PDB entry 8JUU | electron microscopy, 3.80 A resolution | chains B and R of the 16 polymer chains in the assembly

[Chain B]
Name: LDL receptor related protein 2
Organism: Rattus norvegicus
UniProtKB: A0A0G2K9W7 (A0A0G2K9W7_RAT); numbering as in UniProt (aligned over 1-4660)
Sequence (4660 residues; each row starts with the number of its first residue):
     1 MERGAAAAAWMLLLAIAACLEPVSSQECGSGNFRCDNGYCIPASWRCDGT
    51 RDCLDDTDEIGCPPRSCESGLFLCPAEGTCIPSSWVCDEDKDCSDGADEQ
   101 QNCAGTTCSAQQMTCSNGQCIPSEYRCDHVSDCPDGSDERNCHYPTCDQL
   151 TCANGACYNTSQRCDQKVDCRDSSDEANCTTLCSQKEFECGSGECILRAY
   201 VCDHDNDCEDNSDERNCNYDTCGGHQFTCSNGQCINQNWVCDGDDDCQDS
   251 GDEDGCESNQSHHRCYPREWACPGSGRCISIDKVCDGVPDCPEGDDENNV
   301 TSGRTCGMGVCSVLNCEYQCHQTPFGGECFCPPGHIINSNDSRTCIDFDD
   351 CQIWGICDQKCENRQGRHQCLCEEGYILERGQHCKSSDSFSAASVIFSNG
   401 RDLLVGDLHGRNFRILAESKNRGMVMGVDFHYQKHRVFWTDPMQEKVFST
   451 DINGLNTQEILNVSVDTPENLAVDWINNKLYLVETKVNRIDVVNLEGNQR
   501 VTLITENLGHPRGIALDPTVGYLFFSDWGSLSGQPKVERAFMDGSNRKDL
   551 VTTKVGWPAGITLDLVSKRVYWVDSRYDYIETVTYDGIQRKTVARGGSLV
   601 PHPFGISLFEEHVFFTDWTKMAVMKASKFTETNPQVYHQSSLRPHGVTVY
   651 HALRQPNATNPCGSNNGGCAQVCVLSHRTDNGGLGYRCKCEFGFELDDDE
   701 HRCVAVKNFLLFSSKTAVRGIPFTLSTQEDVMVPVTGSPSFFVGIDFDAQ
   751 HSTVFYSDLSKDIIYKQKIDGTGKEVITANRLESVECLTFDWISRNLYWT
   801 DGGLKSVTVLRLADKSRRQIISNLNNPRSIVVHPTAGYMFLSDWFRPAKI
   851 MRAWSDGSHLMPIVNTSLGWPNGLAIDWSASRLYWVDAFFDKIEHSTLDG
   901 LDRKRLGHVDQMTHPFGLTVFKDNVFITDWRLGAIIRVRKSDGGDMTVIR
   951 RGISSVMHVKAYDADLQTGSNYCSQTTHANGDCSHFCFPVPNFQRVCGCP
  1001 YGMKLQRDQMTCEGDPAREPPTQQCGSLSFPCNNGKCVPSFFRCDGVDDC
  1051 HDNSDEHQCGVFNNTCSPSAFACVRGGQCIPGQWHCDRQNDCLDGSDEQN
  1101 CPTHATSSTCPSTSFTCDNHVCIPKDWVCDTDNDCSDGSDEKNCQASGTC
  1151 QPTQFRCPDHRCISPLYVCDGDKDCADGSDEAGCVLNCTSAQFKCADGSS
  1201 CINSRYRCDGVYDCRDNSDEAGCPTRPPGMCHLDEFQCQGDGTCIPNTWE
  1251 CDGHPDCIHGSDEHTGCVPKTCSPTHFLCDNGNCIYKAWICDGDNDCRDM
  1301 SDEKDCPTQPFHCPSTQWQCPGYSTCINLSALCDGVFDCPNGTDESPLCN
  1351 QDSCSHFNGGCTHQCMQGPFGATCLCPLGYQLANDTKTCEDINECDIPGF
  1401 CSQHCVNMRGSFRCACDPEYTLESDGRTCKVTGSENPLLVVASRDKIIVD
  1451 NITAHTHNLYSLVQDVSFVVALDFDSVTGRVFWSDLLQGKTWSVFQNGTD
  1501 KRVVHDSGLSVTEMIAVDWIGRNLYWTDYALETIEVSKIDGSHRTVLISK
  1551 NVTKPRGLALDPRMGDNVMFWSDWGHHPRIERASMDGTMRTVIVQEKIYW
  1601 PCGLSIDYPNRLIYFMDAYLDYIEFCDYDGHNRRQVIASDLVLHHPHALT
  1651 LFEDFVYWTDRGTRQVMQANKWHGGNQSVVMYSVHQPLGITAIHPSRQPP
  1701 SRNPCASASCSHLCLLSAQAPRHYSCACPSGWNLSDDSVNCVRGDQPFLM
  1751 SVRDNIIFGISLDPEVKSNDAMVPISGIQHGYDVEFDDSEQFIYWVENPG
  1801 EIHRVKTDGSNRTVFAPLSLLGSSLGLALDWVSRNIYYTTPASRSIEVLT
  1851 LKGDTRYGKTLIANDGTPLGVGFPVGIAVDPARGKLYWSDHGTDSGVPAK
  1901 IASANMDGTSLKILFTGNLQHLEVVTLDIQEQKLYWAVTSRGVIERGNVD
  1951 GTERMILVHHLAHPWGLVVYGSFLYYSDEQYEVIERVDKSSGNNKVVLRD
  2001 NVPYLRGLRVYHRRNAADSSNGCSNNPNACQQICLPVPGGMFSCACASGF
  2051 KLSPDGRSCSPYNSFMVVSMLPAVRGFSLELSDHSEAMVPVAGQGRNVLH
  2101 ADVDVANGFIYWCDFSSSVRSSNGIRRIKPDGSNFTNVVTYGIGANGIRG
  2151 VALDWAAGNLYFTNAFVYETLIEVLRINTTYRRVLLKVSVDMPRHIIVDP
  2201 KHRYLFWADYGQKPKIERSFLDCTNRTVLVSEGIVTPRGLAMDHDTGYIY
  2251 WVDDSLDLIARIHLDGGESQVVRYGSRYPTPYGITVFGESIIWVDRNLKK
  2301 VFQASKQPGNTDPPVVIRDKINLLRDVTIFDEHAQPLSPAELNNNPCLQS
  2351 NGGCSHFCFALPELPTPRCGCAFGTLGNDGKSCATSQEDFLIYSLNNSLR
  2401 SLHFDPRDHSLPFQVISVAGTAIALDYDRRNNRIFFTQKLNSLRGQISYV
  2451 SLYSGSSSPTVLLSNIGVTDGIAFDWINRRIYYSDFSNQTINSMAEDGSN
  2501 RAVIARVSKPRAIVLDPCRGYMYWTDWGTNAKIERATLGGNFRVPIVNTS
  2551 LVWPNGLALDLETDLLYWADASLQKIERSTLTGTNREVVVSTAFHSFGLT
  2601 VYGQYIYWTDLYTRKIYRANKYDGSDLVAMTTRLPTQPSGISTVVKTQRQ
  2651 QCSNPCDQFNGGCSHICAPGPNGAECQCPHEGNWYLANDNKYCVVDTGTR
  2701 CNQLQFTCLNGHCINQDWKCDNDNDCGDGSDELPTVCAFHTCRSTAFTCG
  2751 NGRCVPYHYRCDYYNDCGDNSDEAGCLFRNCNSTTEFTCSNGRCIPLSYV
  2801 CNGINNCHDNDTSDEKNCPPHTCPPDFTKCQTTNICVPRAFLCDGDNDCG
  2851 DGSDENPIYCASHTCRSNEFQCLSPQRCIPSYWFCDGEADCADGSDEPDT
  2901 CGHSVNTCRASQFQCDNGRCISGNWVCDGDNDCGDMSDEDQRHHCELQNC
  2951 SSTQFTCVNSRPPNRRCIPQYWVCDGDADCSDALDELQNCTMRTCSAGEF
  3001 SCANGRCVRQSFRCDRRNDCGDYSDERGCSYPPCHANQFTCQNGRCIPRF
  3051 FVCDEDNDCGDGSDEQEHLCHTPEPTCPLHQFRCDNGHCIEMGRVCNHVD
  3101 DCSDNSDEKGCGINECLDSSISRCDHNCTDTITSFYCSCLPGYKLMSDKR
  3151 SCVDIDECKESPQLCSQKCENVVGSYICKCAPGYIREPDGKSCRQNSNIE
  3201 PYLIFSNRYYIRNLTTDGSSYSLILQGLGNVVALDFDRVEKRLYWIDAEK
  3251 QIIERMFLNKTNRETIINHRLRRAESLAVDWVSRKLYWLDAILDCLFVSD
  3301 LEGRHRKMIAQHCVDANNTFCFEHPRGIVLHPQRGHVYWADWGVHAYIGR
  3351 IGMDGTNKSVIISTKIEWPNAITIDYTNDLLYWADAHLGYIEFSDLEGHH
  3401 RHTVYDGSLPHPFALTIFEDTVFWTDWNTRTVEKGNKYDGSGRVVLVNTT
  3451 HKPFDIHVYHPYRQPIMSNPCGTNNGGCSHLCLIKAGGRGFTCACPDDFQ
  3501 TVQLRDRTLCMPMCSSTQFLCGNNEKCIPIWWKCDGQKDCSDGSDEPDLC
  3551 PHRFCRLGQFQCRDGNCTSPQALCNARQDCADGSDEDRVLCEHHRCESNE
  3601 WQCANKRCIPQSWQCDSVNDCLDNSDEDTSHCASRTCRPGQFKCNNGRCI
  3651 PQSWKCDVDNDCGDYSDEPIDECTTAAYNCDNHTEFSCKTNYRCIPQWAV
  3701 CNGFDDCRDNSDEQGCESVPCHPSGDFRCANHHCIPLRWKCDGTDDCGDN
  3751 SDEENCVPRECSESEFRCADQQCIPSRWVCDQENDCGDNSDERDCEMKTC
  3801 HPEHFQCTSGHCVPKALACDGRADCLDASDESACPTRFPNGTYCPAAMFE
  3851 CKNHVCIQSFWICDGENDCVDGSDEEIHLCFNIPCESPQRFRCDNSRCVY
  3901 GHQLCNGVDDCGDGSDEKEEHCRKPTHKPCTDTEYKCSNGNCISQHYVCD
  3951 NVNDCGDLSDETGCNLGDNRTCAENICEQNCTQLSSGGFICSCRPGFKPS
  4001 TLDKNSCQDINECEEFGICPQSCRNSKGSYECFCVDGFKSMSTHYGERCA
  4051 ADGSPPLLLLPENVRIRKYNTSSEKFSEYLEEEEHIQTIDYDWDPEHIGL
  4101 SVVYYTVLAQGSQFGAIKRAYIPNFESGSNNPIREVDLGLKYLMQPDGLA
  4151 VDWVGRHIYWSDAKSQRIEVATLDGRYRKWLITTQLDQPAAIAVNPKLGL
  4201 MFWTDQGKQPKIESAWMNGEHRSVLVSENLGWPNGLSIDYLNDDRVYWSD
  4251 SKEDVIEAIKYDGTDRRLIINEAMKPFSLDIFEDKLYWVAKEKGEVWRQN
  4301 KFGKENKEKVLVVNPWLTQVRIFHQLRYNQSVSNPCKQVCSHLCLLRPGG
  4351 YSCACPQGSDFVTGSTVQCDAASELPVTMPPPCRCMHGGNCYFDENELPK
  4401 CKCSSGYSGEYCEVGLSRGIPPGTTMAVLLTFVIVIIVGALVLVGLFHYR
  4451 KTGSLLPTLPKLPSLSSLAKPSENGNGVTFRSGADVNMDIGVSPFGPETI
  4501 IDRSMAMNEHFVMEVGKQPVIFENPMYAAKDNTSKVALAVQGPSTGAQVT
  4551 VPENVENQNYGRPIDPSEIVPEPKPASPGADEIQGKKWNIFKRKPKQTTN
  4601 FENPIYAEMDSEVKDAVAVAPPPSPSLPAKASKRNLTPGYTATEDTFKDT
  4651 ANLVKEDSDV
Unresolved in the structure: 1-26, 105-185, 4416-4660
Cystine bridges: C28-C40, C35-C53, C47-C62, C67-C80, C74-C93, C87-C103, C190-C208, C202-C217, C222-C234, C229-C247, C241-C256, C265-C278, C272-C291, C285-C306, C311-C320, C316-C329, C331-C345, C351-C361, C357-C370, C372-C384, C662-C673, C669-C688, C690-C703, C973-C987, C983-C997, C999-C1012, C1025-C1037, C1032-C1050, C1044-C1059, C1066-C1079, C1073-C1092, C1086-C1101, C1110-C1122, C1117-C1135, C1129-C1144, C1157-C1175, C1169-C1184, C1188-C1201, C1195-C1214, C1208-C1223, C1231-C1244, C1238-C1257, C1251-C1267, C1272-C1284, C1279-C1297, C1291-C1306, C1313-C1326, C1320-C1339, C1333-C1349, C1354-C1365, C1361-C1374, C1376-C1389, C1395-C1405, C1401-C1414, C1416-C1429, C1705-C1714, C1710-C1726, C1728-C1741, C2023-C2034, C2030-C2044, C2046-C2059, C2347-C2358, C2354-C2369, C2371-C2383, C2518-C2652, C2656-C2667, C2663-C2676, C2678-C2693, C2701-C2713, C2708-C2726, C2720-C2737, C2742-C2754, C2749-C2767, C2761-C2776, C2781-C2794, C2789-C2807, C2801-C2818, C2823-C2836, C2830-C2849, C2843-C2860, C2865-C2878, C2872-C2891, C2885-C2901, C2908-C2920, C2915-C2933, C2927-C2945, C2950-C2967, C2957-C2980, C2974-C2990, C2995-C3007, C3002-C3020, C3014-C3029, C3034-C3046, C3041-C3059, C3053-C3070, C3077-C3089, C3084-C3102, C3096-C3111, C3116-C3128, C3124-C3137, C3139-C3152, C3158-C3169, C3165-C3178, C3180-C3193, C3313-C3321, C3471-C3482, C3478-C3493, C3495-C3510, C3514-C3527, C3521-C3540, C3534-C3550, C3555-C3567, C3562-C3580, C3574-C3591, C3596-C3608, C3603-C3621, C3615-C3632, C3637-C3649, C3644-C3662, C3656-C3673, C3680-C3694, C3688-C3707, C3701-C3716, C3721-C3734, C3729-C3747, C3741-C3756, C3761-C3773, C3768-C3786, C3780-C3795, C3800-C3812, C3807-C3825, C3819-C3834, C3844-C3856, C3851-C3869, C3863-C3880, C3885-C3898, C3893-C3911, C3905-C3922, C3930-C3942, C3937-C3955, C3949-C3964, C3972-C3981, C3977-C3991, C3993-C4007, C4013-C4023, C4019-C4032, C4034-C4049, C4336-C4344, C4340-C4353, C4355-C4369, C4383-C4391, C4385-C4401, C4403-C4412
Covalently attached groups: 2-acetamido-2-deoxy-alpha-D-galactopyranose (A2G) linked to T221, T1022, T1065, T1109, T1149, T1225, T1271, T2741, T3636, T3799, T3836; N-acetylglucosamine (NAG) linked to N340, N462, N657, N865, N1063, N1187, N1384, N1451, N1497, N1551, N1676, N1733, N1811, N2134, N2178, N2225, N2396, N2488, N2548, N2782, N2810, N3127, N3213, N3259, N3317, N3357, N3448, N3566, N3682, N3840, N3980, N4070, N4329
Ion coordination: Ca2+ site 1: W45, D48, T50, D52, D58, E59; Ca2+ site 2: D88, D90, D92, D98, E99; Ca2+ site 3: Y200, D203, D205, D207, D213, E214; Ca2+ site 4: W239, D242, D244, D246, D252, E253; Ca2+ site 5: K283, D286, V288, D296, E297; Ca2+ site 6: S575, D578, T1131, D1132; Ca2+ site 7: A888, D891, T913; Ca2+ site 8: F1042, D1045, V1047, D1049, D1055, E1056; Ca2+ site 9: W1084, D1087, Q1089, D1091, D1097, E1098; Ca2+ site 10: W1127, D1130, D1132, D1134, D1140, E1141; Ca2+ site 11: Y1167, D1170, D1172, D1174, D1180, E1181; Ca2+ site 12: Y1206, D1209, V1211, D1213, D1219, E1220; 33 more Ca2+ sites not listed; 1 more Ni2+ sites not listed

[Chain R]
Name: unclear peptide
Organism: Rattus norvegicus
Sequence (5 residues; each row starts with the number of its first residue; X marks 4 residues of unknown identity (built as UNK)):
     1 XXNXX

[How chain B and chain R interact]
Pairs across the interface (6):
  R3326(B) - N3(R)  hydrogen bond (side chain-backbone)
  W3342(B) - N3(R)
  W3368(B) - N3(R)
  N3370(B) - N3(R)  hydrogen bond
  H3411(B) - N3(R)  hydrogen bond
  W3427(B) - N3(R)
Interface residues without a listed pair, chain B (9 interface residues in all): A3386, R3738, W3739

[Summary]
The interface between chain B and chain R involves 9 residues on one side and 1 on the other; the contacts
include 3 hydrogen bonds. Among the polar pairs are R3326(B)-N3(R), N3370(B)-N3(R) and H3411(B)-N3(R).
Here chain B is LDL receptor related protein 2 and chain R is unclear peptide, both from Rattus norvegicus.
Entry 8JUU (rat megalin) was determined by electron microscopy together with 8JUT, 8JX8, 8JX9, 8JXA, 8JXB,
8JXC and 5 further entries from the same study.
